Entry 6SGA (electron microscopy, 3.10 A resolution); this record covers chains CO and CA of the 72 polymer chains in the assembly.

# Chain CO
Protein: uS15m
Source organism: Trypanosoma brucei brucei
Reference sequence: Q4GZ99 (Q4GZ99_TRYB2); residue numbers follow UniProt; this construct covers 1-429
Sequence (429 residues; numbered 1 to 429; the number before each row is that of its first residue):
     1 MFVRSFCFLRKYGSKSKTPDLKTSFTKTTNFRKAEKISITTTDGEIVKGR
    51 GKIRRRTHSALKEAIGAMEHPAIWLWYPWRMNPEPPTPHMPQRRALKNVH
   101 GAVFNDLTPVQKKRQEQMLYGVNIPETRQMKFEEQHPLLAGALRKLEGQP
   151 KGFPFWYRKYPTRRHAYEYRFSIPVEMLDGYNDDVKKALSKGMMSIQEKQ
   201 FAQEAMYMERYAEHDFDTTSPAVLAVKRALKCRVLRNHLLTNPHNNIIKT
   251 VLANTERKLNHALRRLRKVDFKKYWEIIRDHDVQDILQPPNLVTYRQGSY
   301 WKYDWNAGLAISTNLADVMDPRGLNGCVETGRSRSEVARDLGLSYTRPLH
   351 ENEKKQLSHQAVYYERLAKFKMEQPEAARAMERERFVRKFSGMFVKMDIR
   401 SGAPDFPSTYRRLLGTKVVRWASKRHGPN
Disordered / not traced: 1-66, 84-88

# Chain CA
Molecule: 9S rRNA
Source organism: Trypanosoma brucei brucei
Sequence (474 nucleotides; numbered 1 to 620; 146 numbers in that range are skipped by the numbering (no residue carries them; nothing is unmodelled there); the number before each row is that of its first residue):
     1 UAAAUUAUGGUCAAUUGUUAGUAUUCAUAUUAAUUUUUUUAAAUGUUUUA
    51 UCAUUUUAUAAAGGUUUAUUUUUGAAAGAUUUUUUGUAUAAAAUUUUAGG
   101 AAUAGUUAAUAAUAAUUUAUAAUUUUGAUUAGAUUGUUUUGUUAAUGCUA
   151 UUAGAUGGGUGUGGAAAAAUAAAAAAAAUAAUUAAUAUAUAUCAAUAAUA
   201 AAUUAAAUUAAUCUAUUAGUCAGAAAUGGAUGCCAGCCGUUGCGGUAAUU
   251 UCUAUGCUUUUAAAUAUUAUACAAUUAUCAUAUUAAAUUGUUAAGUGCUG
   301 AUUUAACCAAUAAAAAUAUAAAUAAUUUUUAUUUGUUUUUAAACACCAUU
   351 AGGUAUAUGCAAAUAUAAAAUUAUAGUAAUUAU
   530 AGAAAUUAAAAAGGUAUUGUUGCCCACCAAUUUUUAUAAUAAAAAUAACG
   580 UGCAGUAAUUAAUAUAUUUAUAAAAAUAUAUUUUUUUUUUX
Disordered / not traced: 543-553
Modified residues: UBD (uridine 3',5'-bis(dihydrogen phosphate)) at position 620
Bound ions: Mg2+ site 1: A75, A76; Mg2+ site 2 near U117 (its only coordinating residue here)

# Interface between chain CO and chain CA
Pairs across the interface - 119 pairs, chain CO then chain CA:
  Val110(CO) - A312(CA)  base contact
  Val110(CO) - A313(CA)  base contact
  Gln111(CO) - A313(CA)  sugar contact
  Lys113(CO) - A312(CA)  hydrogen bond to the base
  Arg114(CO) - A313(CA)  base contact
  Gln197(CO) - A310(CA)  phosphate contact
  Leu224(CO) - A314(CA)  base contact
  Leu224(CO) - A315(CA)  phosphate contact
  Arg228(CO) - A314(CA)  hydrogen bond to the base
  Arg228(CO) - A315(CA)  salt bridge to the phosphate
  Lys231(CO) - U311(CA)  phosphate contact
  Lys231(CO) - A312(CA)  salt bridge to the phosphate
  Lys231(CO) - A314(CA)  base contact
  His238(CO) - A310(CA)  sugar contact
  Thr241(CO) - U291(CA)  base contact
  Thr241(CO) - U292(CA)  base contact
  Thr241(CO) - A293(CA)  hydrogen bond to the base
  Asn242(CO) - U289(CA)  hydrogen bond to the sugar
  Asn242(CO) - G290(CA)  hydrogen bond to the sugar
  Asn242(CO) - A293(CA)  base contact
  Pro243(CO) - U291(CA)  base contact
  His244(CO) - U289(CA)  sugar contact
  His244(CO) - U291(CA)  base contact
  His244(CO) - C360(CA)  salt bridge to the phosphate
  Asn245(CO) - U288(CA)  base contact
  Asn245(CO) - U289(CA)  hydrogen bond to the base
  Asn245(CO) - A310(CA)  base contact
  Asn246(CO) - U330(CA)  phosphate contact
  Ile247(CO) - A287(CA)  base contact
  Ile247(CO) - U288(CA)  sugar contact
  Ile247(CO) - U311(CA)  sugar contact
  Ile248(CO) - A310(CA)  sugar contact
  Ile248(CO) - U311(CA)  sugar contact
  Lys249(CO) - U328(CA)  phosphate contact
  Val251(CO) - U311(CA)  sugar contact
  Arg257(CO) - A325(CA)  phosphate contact
  Lys258(CO) - A315(CA)  salt bridge to the phosphate
  His261(CO) - A315(CA)  stacking on the base
  Arg265(CO) - A315(CA)  hydrogen bond to the sugar
  Val293(CO) - U125(CA)  phosphate contact
  Thr294(CO) - U126(CA)  base contact
  Arg296(CO) - U123(CA)  salt bridge to the phosphate
  Arg296(CO) - U124(CA)  salt bridge to the phosphate
  Gln297(CO) - U126(CA)  base contact
  Ser299(CO) - U126(CA)  hydrogen bond to the base
  Tyr303(CO) - A315(CA)  hydrogen bond to the base
  Asn306(CO) - A316(CA)  base contact
  Ala307(CO) - A316(CA)  hydrogen bond to the sugar
  His350(CO) - U120(CA)  base contact
  Asn352(CO) - A119(CA)  sugar contact
  Asn352(CO) - U120(CA)  base contact
  Lys355(CO) - U118(CA)  hydrogen bond to the sugar
  Gln356(CO) - U118(CA)  sugar contact
  Gln356(CO) - A119(CA)  sugar contact
  His359(CO) - U117(CA)  hydrogen bond to the sugar
  Gln360(CO) - A109(CA)  hydrogen bond to the sugar
  Gln360(CO) - U110(CA)  sugar contact
  Tyr363(CO) - A112(CA)  base contact
  Tyr363(CO) - U116(CA)  hydrogen bond to the phosphate
  Tyr363(CO) - U117(CA)  sugar contact
  Tyr364(CO) - A111(CA)  stacking on the base
  Met381(CO) - U116(CA)  base contact
  Arg385(CO) - A114(CA)  base contact
  Arg385(CO) - A115(CA)  phosphate contact
  Arg385(CO) - U116(CA)  salt bridge to the phosphate
  Phe386(CO) - A114(CA)  base contact
  Lys389(CO) - A114(CA)  phosphate contact
  Met393(CO) - G158(CA)  base contact
  Phe394(CO) - G157(CA)  stacking on the base
  Lys396(CO) - G161(CA)  base contact
  Lys396(CO) - G163(CA)  base contact
  Lys396(CO) - A166(CA)  salt bridge to the phosphate
  Asp398(CO) - A166(CA)  phosphate contact
  Ile399(CO) - A88(CA)  base contact
  Ile399(CO) - U89(CA)  base contact
  Arg400(CO) - G157(CA)  salt bridge to the phosphate
  Ser401(CO) - G157(CA)  base contact
  Gly402(CO) - U89(CA)  sugar contact
  Gly402(CO) - A90(CA)  phosphate contact
  Ala403(CO) - A90(CA)  phosphate contact
  Pro404(CO) - A90(CA)  phosphate contact
  Pro404(CO) - A91(CA)  phosphate contact
  Phe406(CO) - G157(CA)  base contact
  Arg411(CO) - U66(CA)  phosphate contact
  Arg412(CO) - U65(CA)  phosphate contact
  Arg412(CO) - U66(CA)  sugar contact
  Arg412(CO) - A155(CA)  base contact
  Arg412(CO) - U156(CA)  hydrogen bond to the sugar
  Leu413(CO) - G157(CA)  sugar contact
  Thr416(CO) - G64(CA)  hydrogen bond to the sugar
  Thr416(CO) - U65(CA)  phosphate contact
  Lys417(CO) - G157(CA)  sugar contact
  Lys417(CO) - G158(CA)  phosphate contact
  Val418(CO) - G157(CA)  base contact
  Arg420(CO) - G105(CA)  hydrogen bond to the sugar
  Trp421(CO) - G105(CA)  phosphate contact
  Trp421(CO) - U106(CA)  hydrogen bond to the phosphate
  Trp421(CO) - G157(CA)  base contact
  Ala422(CO) - G105(CA)  hydrogen bond to the phosphate
  Ala422(CO) - U130(CA)  sugar contact
  Ser423(CO) - A104(CA)  sugar contact
  Ser423(CO) - G105(CA)  phosphate contact
  Ser423(CO) - U129(CA)  sugar contact
  Ser423(CO) - U130(CA)  phosphate contact
  Lys424(CO) - U129(CA)  salt bridge to the phosphate
  Lys424(CO) - U130(CA)  salt bridge to the phosphate
  Arg425(CO) - U123(CA)  hydrogen bond to the sugar
  Arg425(CO) - U124(CA)  salt bridge to the phosphate
  Arg425(CO) - A128(CA)  phosphate contact
  Arg425(CO) - U129(CA)  sugar contact
  His426(CO) - A104(CA)  phosphate contact
  His426(CO) - G105(CA)  salt bridge to the phosphate
  His426(CO) - U106(CA)  hydrogen bond to the sugar
  His426(CO) - U107(CA)  sugar contact
  His426(CO) - A122(CA)  hydrogen bond to the sugar
  His426(CO) - U123(CA)  sugar contact
  Gly427(CO) - A122(CA)  sugar contact
  Gly427(CO) - U123(CA)  sugar contact
  Pro428(CO) - U123(CA)  sugar contact
Other interface residues (no listed pair), chain CO (79 interface residues in all): Pro109, Val234, Leu235, Leu240, Glu365, Arg366, Leu367, Phe370, Glu382, Asn429
Other interface residues (no listed pair), chain CA (65 interface residues in all): A92, U103, A108, U284, A285, U323, A324, U326, U329, A361

# Summary
79 residues of chain CO and 65 residues of chain CA are in contact, with 22 hydrogen bonds, 13 salt bridges
and 3 aromatic stacking contacts. Polar contacts include Lys113(CO)-A312(CA), Arg228(CO)-A314(CA) and
Thr241(CO)-A293(CA). A75(CA) and A76(CA) coordinate Mg2+ site 1.
Here chain CO is uS15m and chain CA is 9S rRNA, both from Trypanosoma brucei brucei. Entry 6SGA (Body domain
of the mt-SSU assemblosome from Trypanosoma brucei) was determined by electron microscopy together with 6SGB
and 6SG9 from the same study.
